5FDJ - chain A; structure by X-ray diffraction, 1.80 A resolution.

[Chain A]
Name: Lysozyme C
Organism: Gallus gallus
Notes: EC 3.2.1.17
UniProtKB: P00698 (LYSC_CHICK); residues 1-129 here correspond to UniProt positions 19-147 (UniProt number = residue number + 18)
Amino-acid sequence (129 residues; row label = number of the first residue in the row):
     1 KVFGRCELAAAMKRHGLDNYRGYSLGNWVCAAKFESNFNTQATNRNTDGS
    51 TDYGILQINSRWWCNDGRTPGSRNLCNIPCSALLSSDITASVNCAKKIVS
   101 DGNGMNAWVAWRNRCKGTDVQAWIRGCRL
Swiss-Prot annotation at these positions:
  - active site: Glu-35, Asp-52
  - binding site (substrate): Asp-101
Disulfide bonds: Cys-6/Cys-127, Cys-30/Cys-115, Cys-64/Cys-80, Cys-76/Cys-94
Ion coordination: Na+ site 1: Tyr-53, Ser-91; Na+ site 2: Ser-60, Cys-64, Ser-72, Arg-73

[Overview]
Tyr-53 and Ser-91 coordinate Na+ site 1. Ser-60, Cys-64, Ser-72 and Arg-73 coordinate Na+ site 2. Curated
annotation (UniProt) lists active-site residues Glu-35 and Asp-52 and substrate-binding residue Asp-101.
Chain A is Lysozyme C (Gallus gallus); the structure, Hen egg lysozyme at room temperature solved from
datasets acquired by ultrasonic acoustic levitation method and ..., was determined by X-ray diffraction
together with 5FEK and 5FEL from the same study.
